Entry 5A4M (X-ray diffraction, 1.70 A resolution); this record covers chains L and S of the 4 polymer chains in the assembly.

== Chain L ==
Protein: Hydrogenase-1 large chain
Source organism: Escherichia coli STR. K-12 SUBSTR. MC4100
Notes: EC 1.12.99.6; fragment: catalytic domain
Reference sequence: P0ACD8 (MBHL_ECOLI); residues 1-582 here = UniProt positions 1-582
Chain sequence (582 residues; row label = number of the first residue in the row):
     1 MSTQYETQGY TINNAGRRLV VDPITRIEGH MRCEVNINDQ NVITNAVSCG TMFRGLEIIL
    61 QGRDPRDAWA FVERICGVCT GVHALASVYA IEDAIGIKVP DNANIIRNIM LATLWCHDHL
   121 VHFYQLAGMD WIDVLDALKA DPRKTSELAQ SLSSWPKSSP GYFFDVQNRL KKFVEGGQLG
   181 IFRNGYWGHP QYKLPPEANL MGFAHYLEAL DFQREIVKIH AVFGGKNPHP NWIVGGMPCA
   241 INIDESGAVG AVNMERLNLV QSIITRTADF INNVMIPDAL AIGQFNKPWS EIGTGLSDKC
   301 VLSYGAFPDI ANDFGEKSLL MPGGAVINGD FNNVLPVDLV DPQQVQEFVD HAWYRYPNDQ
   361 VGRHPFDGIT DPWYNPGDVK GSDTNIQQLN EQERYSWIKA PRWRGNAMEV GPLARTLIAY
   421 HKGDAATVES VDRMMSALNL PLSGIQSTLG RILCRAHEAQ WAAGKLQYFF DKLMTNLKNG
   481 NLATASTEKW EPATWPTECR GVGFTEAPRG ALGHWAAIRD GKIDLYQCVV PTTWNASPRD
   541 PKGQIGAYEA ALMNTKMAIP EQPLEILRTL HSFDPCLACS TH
Unresolved in the structure: 1
Curated features (UniProtKB/Swiss-Prot):
  - binding site (Ni(2+)): Cys-76, Cys-79, Cys-576, Cys-579
Metal / ion sites: Mg2+: Glu-57, Cys-528, His-582; ni-fe oxidized active center Ni: Cys-76, Cys-79, Cys-576, Cys-579
Residues lining bound ligands: ni-fe oxidized active center (NFV): Cys-76, Val-78, Cys-79, Val-82, His-83, Ala-507, Pro-508, Arg-509, Leu-512, Val-530, Pro-531, Thr-532, Cys-576, Cys-579

== Chain S ==
Protein: Hydrogenase-1 small chain
Source organism: Escherichia coli STR. K-12 SUBSTR. MC4100
Notes: EC 1.12.99.6
Reference sequence: P69739 (MBHS_ECOLI); residues 1-266 here correspond to UniProt positions 46-311 (UniProt number = residue number + 45)
Chain sequence (278 residues; numbered 1 to 278; the number before each row is that of its first residue):
     1 LENKPRIPVV WIHGLECTCC TESFIRSAHP LAKDVILSLI SLDYDDTLMA AAGTQAEEVF
    61 EDIITQYNGK YILAVEGNPP LGEQGMFCIS SGRPFIEKLK RAAAGASAII AWGTCASWGC
   121 VQAARPNPTQ ATPIDKVITD KPIIKVPGCP PIPDVMSAII TYMVTFDRLP DVDRMGRPLM
   181 FYGQRIHDKC YRRAHFDAGE FVQSWDDDAA RKGYCLYKMG CKGPTTYNAC SSTRWNDGVS
   241 FPIQSGHGCL GCAENGFWDR GSFYSRGSFY SRHHHHHH
Unresolved in the structure: 1-3, 267-278
Sequence notes: expression tag (267-278)
Curated features (UniProtKB/Swiss-Prot):
  - binding site ([4Fe-4S] cluster): Cys-17, Cys-20, Cys-115, Cys-149, His-187, Cys-190, Cys-215, Cys-221
  - binding site ([3Fe-4S] cluster): Cys-230, Cys-249, Cys-252
Metal / ion sites: fe4-s3 cluster Fe: Cys-17, Cys-19, Cys-20, Cys-115, Cys-120, Cys-149; 4Fe-4S cluster Fe: His-187, Cys-190, Cys-215, Cys-221; 3Fe-4S cluster Fe: Cys-230, Cys-249, Cys-252
Residues lining bound ligands:
  - 3Fe-4S cluster (F3S): Ile-186, Thr-226, Asn-228, Cys-230, Trp-235, Phe-241, Pro-242, Cys-249, Leu-250, Gly-251, Cys-252, Ala-253
  - fe4-s3 cluster (SF3): Glu-16, Cys-17, Thr-18, Cys-19, Cys-20, Glu-76, Gly-113, Thr-114, Cys-115, Cys-120, Gly-148, Cys-149, Pro-150
  - 4Fe-4S cluster (SF4): Ile-186, His-187, Cys-190, Arg-192, Arg-193, Phe-196, Cys-215, Leu-216, Tyr-217, Cys-221, Gly-223, Pro-224, Ile-243

== Interface between chain L and chain S ==
Contacting residue pairs (206; chain L residue first):
  Val-21(L) / Gly-53(S)
  Asp-22(L) / Gly-53(S)
  Asp-22(L) / Glu-57(S)
  Asp-22(L) / Ser-90(S)
  Asp-22(L) / Ser-91(S)  hydrogen bond (side chain-backbone)
  Asp-22(L) / Gly-92(S)  hydrogen bond (side chain-backbone)
  Pro-23(L) / Tyr-44(S)
  Pro-23(L) / Ala-52(S)
  Pro-23(L) / Gly-53(S)  hydrogen bond (backbone-backbone)
  Pro-23(L) / Ser-91(S)
  Thr-25(L) / Asp-46(S)
  Thr-25(L) / Met-49(S)
  Thr-25(L) / Ala-51(S)  hydrogen bond (side chain-backbone)
  Thr-25(L) / Ala-52(S)
  Arg-26(L) / Asp-46(S)  hydrogen bond (backbone-backbone)
  Arg-26(L) / Thr-47(S)
  Arg-26(L) / Leu-48(S)
  Arg-26(L) / Met-49(S)  hydrogen bond (side chain-backbone)
  Arg-26(L) / Ala-50(S)  hydrogen bond (side chain-backbone)
  Ile-27(L) / Thr-47(S)
  Glu-28(L) / Glu-16(S)
  Glu-28(L) / Cys-17(S)
  Glu-28(L) / Thr-18(S)  hydrogen bond
  His-30(L) / His-13(S)  hydrogen bond (side chain-backbone)
  His-30(L) / Gly-14(S)  hydrogen bond (side chain-backbone)
  His-30(L) / Cys-88(S)
  Arg-32(L) / Gly-92(S)
  Thr-51(L) / Phe-87(S)
  Thr-51(L) / Cys-88(S)
  Thr-51(L) / Ile-89(S)  hydrogen bond (backbone-backbone)
  Met-52(L) / Leu-15(S)  hydrophobic
  Met-52(L) / Glu-16(S)
  Met-52(L) / Phe-87(S)
  Phe-53(L) / Leu-15(S)
  Phe-53(L) / Phe-87(S)  hydrogen bond (backbone-backbone)
  Phe-53(L) / Thr-129(S)
  Arg-54(L) / Glu-16(S)
  Arg-54(L) / Cys-17(S)
  Arg-54(L) / Gln-122(S)
  Arg-54(L) / Pro-128(S)
  Arg-54(L) / Thr-129(S)
  Gly-55(L) / Pro-128(S)
  Leu-56(L) / Val-121(S)  hydrophobic
  Ile-58(L) / Pro-126(S)  hydrophobic
  Ile-58(L) / Pro-128(S)  hydrophobic
  Ile-59(L) / Val-121(S)
  Ile-59(L) / Gln-122(S)
  Ile-59(L) / Ala-124(S)
  Ile-59(L) / Arg-125(S)
  Ile-59(L) / Pro-126(S)
  Ile-59(L) / Pro-128(S)
  Arg-63(L) / Ala-124(S)
  Arg-63(L) / Arg-125(S)  hydrogen bond (side chain-backbone)
  Arg-63(L) / Trp-258(S)  hydrogen bond (side chain-backbone)
  Arg-63(L) / Asp-259(S)  salt bridge
  Arg-66(L) / Tyr-264(S)
  Asp-67(L) / Ser-262(S)  hydrogen bond
  Asp-67(L) / Phe-263(S)  hydrogen bond (side chain-backbone)
  Asp-67(L) / Tyr-264(S)
  Trp-69(L) / His-247(S)
  Trp-69(L) / Tyr-264(S)  hydrogen bond
  Ala-70(L) / Trp-258(S)
  Ala-70(L) / Phe-263(S)  hydrophobic
  Phe-71(L) / Val-121(S)  hydrophobic
  Phe-71(L) / Trp-258(S)  hydrophobic
  Phe-71(L) / Phe-263(S)  hydrophobic
  Arg-74(L) / Cys-17(S)
  Arg-74(L) / Val-121(S)
  Arg-74(L) / Cys-149(S)  hydrogen bond (side chain-backbone)
  Arg-74(L) / Trp-258(S)
  Ile-75(L) / Cys-17(S)
  Cys-76(L) / Cys-17(S)  hydrophobic
  Gly-77(L) / Cys-17(S)  hydrogen bond (backbone-backbone)
  Gly-77(L) / Cys-19(S)
  Gly-77(L) / Glu-22(S)
  Val-78(L) / Glu-22(S)
  His-117(L) / Glu-22(S)
  His-117(L) / Arg-26(S)  hydrogen bond
  Leu-126(L) / Thr-47(S)
  Met-129(L) / Leu-48(S)
  Met-129(L) / Ala-50(S)
  Arg-169(L) / Asp-34(S)  salt bridge
  Arg-169(L) / Leu-37(S)
  Arg-169(L) / Ser-38(S)  hydrogen bond
  Phe-173(L) / Arg-6(S)  hydrogen bond (backbone-side chain)
  Phe-173(L) / Ile-36(S)
  Phe-173(L) / Leu-37(S)
  Gln-178(L) / Pro-5(S)
  Gln-178(L) / Arg-6(S)  hydrogen bond (side chain-backbone)
  Gln-178(L) / Ser-41(S)
  Gly-180(L) / Leu-42(S)
  Gly-180(L) / Asp-43(S)
  Ile-181(L) / Leu-42(S)  hydrogen bond (backbone-backbone)
  Ile-181(L) / Leu-48(S)
  Ile-181(L) / Met-49(S)
  Ile-181(L) / Ala-50(S)  hydrogen bond (backbone-backbone)
  Arg-183(L) / Asp-43(S)  salt bridge
  Arg-183(L) / Ala-51(S)
  Arg-183(L) / Val-59(S)
  Arg-183(L) / Asp-62(S)  salt bridge
  Arg-183(L) / Ile-63(S)
  Asn-184(L) / Ala-51(S)
  Asn-184(L) / Gln-55(S)  hydrogen bond (side chain-backbone)
  Asn-184(L) / Glu-58(S)  hydrogen bond
  Asn-184(L) / Val-59(S)
  Tyr-186(L) / Ala-50(S)
  Tyr-186(L) / Ala-51(S)
  Tyr-186(L) / Ala-52(S)  hydrogen bond (side chain-backbone)
  Tyr-186(L) / Gln-55(S)  hydrogen bond
  Trp-187(L) / Ala-50(S)  hydrophobic
  Leu-210(L) / Lys-33(S)
  Asp-211(L) / Leu-31(S)
  Asp-211(L) / Lys-33(S)  salt bridge
  Gln-213(L) / Ile-25(S)  hydrogen bond (side chain-backbone)
  Gln-213(L) / Arg-26(S)  hydrogen bond
  Arg-214(L) / Arg-26(S)
  Arg-214(L) / Ser-27(S)
  Arg-214(L) / Ala-28(S)
  Arg-214(L) / Leu-31(S)
  Val-217(L) / Arg-26(S)
  Val-217(L) / Asn-236(S)
  Lys-218(L) / Asn-236(S)
  Lys-218(L) / Asp-237(S)  salt bridge
  Lys-218(L) / Val-239(S)
  Ala-221(L) / Asn-236(S)
  Ala-221(L) / Val-239(S)  hydrophobic
  Ala-221(L) / Ser-240(S)  hydrogen bond (backbone-side chain)
  Ala-221(L) / Ser-245(S)  hydrogen bond (backbone-side chain)
  Val-222(L) / Val-239(S)  hydrophobic
  Val-222(L) / Ser-245(S)  hydrogen bond (backbone-side chain)
  Gly-225(L) / Trp-235(S)
  Gly-225(L) / Ser-240(S)
  Gly-225(L) / Phe-241(S)  hydrogen bond (backbone-backbone)
  Gly-225(L) / Pro-242(S)
  Gly-225(L) / Ser-245(S)  hydrogen bond (backbone-side chain)
  Lys-226(L) / Cys-149(S)  hydrogen bond (side chain-backbone)
  Lys-226(L) / Pro-150(S)
  Lys-226(L) / Trp-235(S)
  Lys-226(L) / Asn-236(S)
  Lys-226(L) / Pro-242(S)
  Asn-227(L) / Arg-26(S)  hydrogen bond
  Asn-227(L) / Trp-235(S)
  Asn-227(L) / Asn-236(S)  hydrogen bond (backbone-side chain)
  Pro-228(L) / Cys-19(S)
  Pro-228(L) / Glu-22(S)
  Pro-228(L) / Ser-23(S)
  Pro-228(L) / Arg-26(S)
  Pro-228(L) / Pro-150(S)
  His-229(L) / Cys-17(S)  hydrogen bond
  His-229(L) / Cys-19(S)
  His-229(L) / Cys-149(S)
  Asn-231(L) / Pro-242(S)
  Asn-231(L) / His-247(S)
  Asn-231(L) / Leu-250(S)
  Trp-232(L) / His-247(S)
  Trp-232(L) / Tyr-264(S)
  Ile-233(L) / Trp-205(S)  hydrophobic
  Ile-233(L) / His-247(S)
  Ile-233(L) / Tyr-264(S)
  Pro-238(L) / Ser-245(S)
  Pro-238(L) / Gly-246(S)
  Cys-239(L) / Ser-245(S)  hydrogen bond (backbone-backbone)
  Ala-240(L) / Asp-206(S)
  Ala-240(L) / Ala-210(S)
  Ala-240(L) / Arg-211(S)
  Ile-241(L) / Arg-211(S)
  Asn-242(L) / Arg-211(S)  hydrogen bond (side chain-backbone)
  Ser-246(L) / Lys-212(S)
  Gly-247(L) / Arg-211(S)
  Gly-247(L) / Lys-212(S)
  Gly-250(L) / Arg-192(S)  hydrogen bond (backbone-side chain)
  Gly-250(L) / Ala-210(S)
  Gly-250(L) / Gly-213(S)  hydrogen bond (backbone-backbone)
  Ala-251(L) / Arg-211(S)
  Arg-256(L) / Val-239(S)  hydrogen bond (side chain-backbone)
  Arg-256(L) / Gln-244(S)
  Leu-259(L) / Val-239(S)  hydrophobic
  Pro-372(L) / Phe-87(S)  hydrophobic
  Trp-373(L) / Glu-83(S)
  Tyr-374(L) / Glu-83(S)  hydrogen bond (backbone-side chain)
  Tyr-374(L) / Met-86(S)
  Asp-383(L) / Gln-84(S)
  Asp-383(L) / Met-86(S)
  Thr-384(L) / Gln-84(S)
  Thr-384(L) / Met-86(S)
  Thr-384(L) / Gly-92(S)
  Thr-384(L) / Arg-93(S)
  Thr-384(L) / Pro-94(S)
  Asn-385(L) / Gly-92(S)
  Asn-385(L) / Arg-93(S)  hydrogen bond
  Ile-386(L) / Met-86(S)  hydrophobic
  Ile-386(L) / Gly-92(S)  hydrogen bond (backbone-backbone)
  Trp-397(L) / Met-86(S)  hydrogen bond (side chain-backbone)
  Trp-397(L) / Phe-87(S)  hydrophobic
  Ala-483(L) / Asp-206(S)
  Ala-483(L) / Arg-211(S)
  Thr-484(L) / Asp-206(S)  hydrogen bond (backbone-side chain)
  Ala-485(L) / Trp-205(S)  hydrophobic
  Ala-485(L) / Asp-206(S)
  Thr-487(L) / Trp-205(S)
  Trp-490(L) / Trp-205(S)
  Trp-490(L) / Tyr-264(S)  hydrophobic
  Glu-561(L) / Gln-55(S)  hydrogen bond (backbone-side chain)
  Pro-563(L) / Gln-55(S)
  Leu-567(L) / Ala-52(S)  hydrophobic
  Ala-578(L) / Glu-16(S)
Other interface residues (no listed pair), chain L (98 interface residues in all): Gly-29, Asp-64, Val-121, Gln-125, Phe-182, Gly-185, Leu-207, Glu-215, Phe-223, Gly-224, Trp-353, Gln-387, Leu-482, Gln-562
Other interface residues (no listed pair), chain S (89 interface residues in all): Thr-54, Ala-56, Gln-66, Tyr-67, Ser-204, Met-219

== Overview ==
98 residues of chain L and 89 residues of chain S are in contact; the contacts include 51 hydrogen bonds and 6
salt bridges. Polar pairs include Arg-63(L)/Asp-259(S), Arg-169(L)/Asp-34(S) and Arg-183(L)/Asp-43(S). Bound
to chain L: ni-fe oxidized active center.
Chain L is Hydrogenase-1 large chain and chain S is Hydrogenase-1 small chain, both from Escherichia coli STR.
K-12 SUBSTR. MC4100; the structure, Mechanism of Hydrogen activation by NiFe-hydrogenases, was determined by
X-ray diffraction (same publication as 5A4F, 5A4I, 5ADU and 4UE3).
